PDB entry 8VAL | electron microscopy, 3.70 A resolution | chains F and G of the 9 polymer chains in the assembly

[Chain F (and G)]
Name: Beta sliding clamp
Organism: Escherichia coli
Notes: chain G of this document is another copy of the same molecule, construct and numbering; everything in this record applies to it too
UniProt: P0A988 (DPO3B_ECOLI); numbering as in UniProt (aligned over 1-366)
Chain sequence (369 residues; row label = number of the first residue in the row; numbers below 1 keep their minus sign (Gly-2 is residue -2)):
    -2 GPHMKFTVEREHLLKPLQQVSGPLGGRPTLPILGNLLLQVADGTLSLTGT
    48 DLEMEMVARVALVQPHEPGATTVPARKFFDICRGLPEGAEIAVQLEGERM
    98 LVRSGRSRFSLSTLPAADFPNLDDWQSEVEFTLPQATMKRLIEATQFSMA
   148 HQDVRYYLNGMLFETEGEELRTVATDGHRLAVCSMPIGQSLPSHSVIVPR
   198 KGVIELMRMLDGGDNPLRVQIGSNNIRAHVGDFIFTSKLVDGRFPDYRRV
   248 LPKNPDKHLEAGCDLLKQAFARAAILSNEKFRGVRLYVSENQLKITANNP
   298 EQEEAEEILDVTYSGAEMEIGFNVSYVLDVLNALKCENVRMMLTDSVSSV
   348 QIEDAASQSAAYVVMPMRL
Construct notes: expression tag (-2 to 0)
Curated features (UniProtKB/Swiss-Prot):
  - binding site (DNA): Arg24, Arg73, Gln149, Tyr153, Tyr154

[Interface between chain F and chain G]
Contacting residue pairs (25):
  Lys74(F) - Glu300(G)
  Asp77(F) - Ile272(G)
  Ile78(F) - Ile272(G)  hydrophobic
  Ile78(F) - Leu273(G)  hydrophobic
  Gly81(F) - Arg269(G)  hydrogen bond (backbone-side chain)
  Leu82(F) - Arg269(G)
  Arg96(F) - Glu298(G)  hydrogen bond (side chain-backbone)
  Arg96(F) - Gln299(G)  hydrogen bond (side chain-backbone)
  Arg103(F) - Glu304(G)
  Arg103(F) - Ile305(G)  hydrogen bond (backbone-backbone)
  Ser104(F) - Glu303(G)
  Arg105(F) - Glu301(G)  salt bridge
  Arg105(F) - Ala302(G)
  Arg105(F) - Glu303(G)  salt bridge
  Phe106(F) - Arg269(G)
  Phe106(F) - Leu273(G)  hydrophobic
  Phe106(F) - Glu301(G)
  Phe106(F) - Ala302(G)  hydrophobic
  Ser107(F) - Gln299(G)
  Ser107(F) - Glu300(G)
  Ser107(F) - Glu301(G)  hydrogen bond (backbone-backbone)
  Leu108(F) - Leu273(G)  hydrophobic
  Leu108(F) - Glu300(G)
  Ser109(F) - Glu298(G)  hydrogen bond (side chain-backbone)
  Ser109(F) - Glu300(G)  hydrogen bond (backbone-side chain)
Interface residues without a listed pair, chain F (14 interface residues in all): Pro83
Interface residues without a listed pair, chain G (12 interface residues in all): Gln265

[Overview]
Chain F and chain G form an interface of 14 and 12 residues respectively; the contacts include 7 hydrogen
bonds and 2 salt bridges. Polar pairs include Arg105(F)-Glu301(G), Arg105(F)-Glu303(G) and Gly81(F)-Arg269(G).
From UniProt: 5 DNA-binding residues on chain F.
Both chains are Beta sliding clamp (Escherichia coli). Entry 8VAL (Structure of the E. coli clamp loader bound
to the beta clamp in a Open-DNAp/t conformation) was determined by electron microscopy together with 8VAM,
8VAN, 8VAP, 8VAQ, 8VAR, 8VAS and 8VAT from the same study.
